7TE9 - chains B and N of the 8 polymer chains in the assembly; structure by electron microscopy, 3.92 A resolution.

Chain B:
Protein: Glutamate receptor ionotropic, NMDA 2B
Organism: Rattus norvegicus
Reference sequence: Q00960 (NMDE2_RAT); residues 31-852 here = UniProt positions 31-852
Sequence (822 residues; row label = number of the first residue in the row):
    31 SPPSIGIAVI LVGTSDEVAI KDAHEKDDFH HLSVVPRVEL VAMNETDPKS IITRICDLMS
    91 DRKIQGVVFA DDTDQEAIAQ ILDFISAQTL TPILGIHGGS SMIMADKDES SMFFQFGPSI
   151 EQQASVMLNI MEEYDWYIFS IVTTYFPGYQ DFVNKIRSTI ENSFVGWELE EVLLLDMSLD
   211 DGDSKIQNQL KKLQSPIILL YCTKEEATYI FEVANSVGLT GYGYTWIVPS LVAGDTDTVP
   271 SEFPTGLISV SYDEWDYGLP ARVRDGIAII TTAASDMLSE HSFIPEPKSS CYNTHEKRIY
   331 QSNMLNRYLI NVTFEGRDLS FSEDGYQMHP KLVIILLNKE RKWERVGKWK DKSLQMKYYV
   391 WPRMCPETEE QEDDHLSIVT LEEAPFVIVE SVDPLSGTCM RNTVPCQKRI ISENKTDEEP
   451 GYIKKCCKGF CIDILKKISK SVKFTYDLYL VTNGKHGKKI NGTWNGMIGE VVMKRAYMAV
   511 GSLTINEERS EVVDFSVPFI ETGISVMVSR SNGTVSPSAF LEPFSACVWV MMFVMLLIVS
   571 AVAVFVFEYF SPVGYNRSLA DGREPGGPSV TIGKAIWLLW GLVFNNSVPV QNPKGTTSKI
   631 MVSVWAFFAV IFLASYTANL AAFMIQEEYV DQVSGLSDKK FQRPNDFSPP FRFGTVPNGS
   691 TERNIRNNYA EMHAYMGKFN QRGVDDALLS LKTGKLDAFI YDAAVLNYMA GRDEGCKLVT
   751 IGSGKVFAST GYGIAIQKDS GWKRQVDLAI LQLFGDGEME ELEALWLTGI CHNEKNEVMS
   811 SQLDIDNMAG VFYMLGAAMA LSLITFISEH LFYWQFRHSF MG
Not modelled in the structure: 44, 327-328, 395-402, 580-599, 846-852
Construct notes: conflict Asp348 (Asn in Q00960), Cys557 (Asp in Q00960), Ser588 (Cys in Q00960), Val600 (Phe in Q00960), Ser838 (Cys in Q00960), Ser849 (Cys in Q00960)
UniProt features mapped onto this chain:
  - region: Lys604 to Pro623 (Pore-forming)
  - binding site (Zn(2+)): His127, Glu284
  - binding site (L-glutamate): Thr514, Arg519, Ser690, Thr691, Asp732
  - site: Asn615 (Functional determinant of NMDA receptors)
  - glycosylation (N-linked (GlcNAc...) asparagine): Asn74, Asn341, Asn444, Asn491, Asn542, Asn688
  - mutagenesis: His60 (H60A: Normal zinc binding), His127 (H127A: Reduced zinc binding), Asp283 (D283A: Slightly reduced zinc binding), Glu284 (E284A: Reduced zinc binding), His311 (H311A: Normal zinc binding), His359 (H359A: Normal zinc binding)
Disulfides: Cys86-Cys321, Cys429-Cys456, Cys436-Cys457, Cys746-Cys801
What the authors report for this chain:
  - allosteric site: Tyr282 (from molecular simulation)

Chain N:
Protein: Fab2 light chain
Organism: Mus musculus
Sequence (213 residues; each row starts with the number of its first residue):
     1 DIQMTQSPSS LSASLGGKVT ITCKASQDIN KYIAWYQHKP GKGPRLLIHY TSSLQPGIPS
    61 RFSGSGSGRD YSFSISNLEP EDIATYYCLQ YDNLYTFGGG TKLEIKRADA APTVSIFPPS
   121 SEQLTSGGAS VVCFLNNFYP KDINVKWKID GSERQNGVLN SWTDQDSKDS TYSMSSTLTL
   181 TKDEYERHNS YTCEATHKTS TSPIVKSFNR NES
Not modelled in the structure: 107-213
Disulfides: Cys23-Cys88

Chain B / chain N interface:
Pairs across the interface (6):
  Ser31(B) with Asp1(N), hydrogen bond (backbone-side chain); Asn93(N), hydrogen bond (backbone-side chain); Leu94(N)
  Pro32(B) with Asn93(N)
  His60(B) with Leu94(N)
  Arg67(B) with Tyr91(N)
Other interface residues (no listed pair), chain B (6 interface residues in all): Pro33, Ser34
Other interface residues (no listed pair), chain N (6 interface residues in all): Tyr32, Asp92

Summary:
The chain B/chain N interface involves 6 residues from each chain, with 2 hydrogen bonds. Polar pairs include
Ser31(B)-Asp1(N) and Ser31(B)-Asn93(N). From UniProt: Zn2+-binding residues His127(B) and Glu284(B), 5
L-glutamate-binding residues and 6 mutagenesis sites on chain B. The paper reports an allosteric site at
Tyr282(B).
Here chain B is Glutamate receptor ionotropic, NMDA 2B (Rattus norvegicus) and chain N is Fab2 light chain
(Mus musculus). Entry 7TE9 (Cryo-EM structure of GluN1b-2B NMDAR complexed to Fab2 class1) was determined by
electron microscopy, deposited together with 7TE4, 7TEB and 7TEE.
